Entry 2O6G (X-ray diffraction, 3.10 A resolution); this record covers chains D and G of the 6 polymer chains in the assembly.

== Chain D ==
Molecule: interferon-b enhancer
Sequence (57 nucleotides; numbered 1 to 57; the number before each row is that of its first residue):
     1 TAAATGACATAGGGAAACTGAAAGGGAAAGTGAAAGTGGGAAATTCCTCT
    51 GAATAGA

== Chain G ==
Molecule: Interferon regulatory factor 3
Organism: Homo sapiens
Notes: fragment: DNA binding domain, residues 3-112
UniProt: Q14653 (IRF3_HUMAN); residue numbers follow UniProt; this construct covers 1-123
Amino-acid sequence (123 residues; each row starts with the number of its first residue):
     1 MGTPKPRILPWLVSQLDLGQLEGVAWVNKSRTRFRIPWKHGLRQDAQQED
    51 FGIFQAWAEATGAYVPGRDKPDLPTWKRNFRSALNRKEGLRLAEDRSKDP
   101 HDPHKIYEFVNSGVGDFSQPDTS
Disordered / not traced: 1-2, 113-123
UniProt features mapped onto this chain:
  - DNA-binding region: Lys-5 to Asn-111 (IRF tryptophan pentad repeat)
  - site: Asp-121, Thr-122 (Cleavage)
  - modified residue: Thr-3 (Phosphothreonine), Ser-14 (Phosphoserine), Thr-75 (Phosphothreonine), Ser-97 (Phosphoserine), Ser-123 (Phosphoserine)
  - natural variant: Glu-49 (deletion: Decreased IFNB induction upon Sendai virus infection)
  - mutagenesis: Lys-77 to Arg-78 (Abolishes nuclear localization), Arg-86 to Lys-87 (No effect on subcellular localization), Asp-116 (D116A: Does not affect cleavage by CASP3)
What the authors report for this chain:
  - binding site for interferon-b enhancer: His-40, Leu-42, Asn-79, Ser-82
  - specificity-determining residues: Leu-42, Arg-78, Arg-86

== How chain D and chain G interact ==
Pairs across the interface (22; chain D residue first):
  DA21(D) with Leu-42(G), base contact
  DA22(D) with Leu-42(G), phosphate contact
  DA23(D) with His-40(G), phosphate contact; Gly-41(G), hydrogen bond to the phosphate; Leu-42(G), sugar contact; Pro-74(G), phosphate contact
  DG24(D) with Lys-39(G), phosphate contact; His-40(G), phosphate contact; Gly-41(G), hydrogen bond to the phosphate; Phe-51(G), phosphate contact; Pro-74(G), phosphate contact; Lys-77(G), salt bridge to the phosphate; Arg-81(G), sugar contact
  DG25(D) with Trp-38(G), hydrogen bond to the phosphate; Lys-77(G), phosphate contact; Arg-78(G), hydrogen bond to the base; Arg-81(G), salt bridge to the phosphate; Lys-105(G), salt bridge to the phosphate
  DG26(D) with Arg-78(G), hydrogen bond to the base; Arg-81(G), phosphate contact
  DA27(D) with Arg-86(G), base contact
  DA28(D) with Arg-86(G), hydrogen bond to the base
Other interface residues (no listed pair), chain D (9 interface residues in all): DA29
Other interface residues (no listed pair), chain G (13 interface residues in all): Ser-97

== Overview ==
The interface between chain D and chain G involves 9 residues on one side and 13 on the other; the contacts
include 6 hydrogen bonds and 3 salt bridges. Among the polar pairs are DG25(D)/Arg-78(G), DG26(D)/Arg-78(G)
and DA28(D)/Arg-86(G). From the paper: a binding site for interferon-b enhancer at His-40(G), Leu-42(G) and
Asn-79(G) among others; specificity determinants Leu-42(G), Arg-78(G) and Arg-86(G).
Here chain D is interferon-b enhancer and chain G is Interferon regulatory factor 3 (Homo sapiens). Entry 2O6G
(Crystal structure of IRF-3 bound to the interferon-b enhancer) was determined by X-ray diffraction, deposited
together with 2O61.
